PDB entry 2VU0 | X-ray diffraction, 1.87 A resolution | chains A and B of the 4 polymer chains in the assembly

# Chain A (and B)
Name: Acetyl-CoA acetyltransferase
Source organism: Zoogloea ramigera
Notes: EC 2.3.1.9; chain B of this document is another copy of the same molecule, construct and numbering; everything in this record applies to it too
UniProt: P07097 (THIL_ZOORA); the construct has insertions or renumbered stretches relative to UniProt, so the offset changes along the chain: 1-9 = UniProt 2-10; 11-392 = UniProt 11-392
Sequence (392 residues; each row starts with the number of its first residue):
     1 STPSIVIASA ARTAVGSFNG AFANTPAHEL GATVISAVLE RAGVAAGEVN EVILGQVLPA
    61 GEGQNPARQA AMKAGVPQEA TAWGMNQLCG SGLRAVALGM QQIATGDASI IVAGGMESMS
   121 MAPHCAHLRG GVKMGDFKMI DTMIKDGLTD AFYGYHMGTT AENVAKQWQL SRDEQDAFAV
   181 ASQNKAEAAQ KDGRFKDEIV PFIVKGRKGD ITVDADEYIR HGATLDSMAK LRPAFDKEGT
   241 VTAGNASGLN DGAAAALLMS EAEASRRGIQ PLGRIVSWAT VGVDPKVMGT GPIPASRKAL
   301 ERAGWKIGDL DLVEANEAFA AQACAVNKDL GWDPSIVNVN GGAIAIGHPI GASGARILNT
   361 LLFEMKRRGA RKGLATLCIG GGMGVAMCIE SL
Unresolved in the structure: 1
Construct notes: insertion (10); conflict Arg129 (Ala in P07097)
Modified positions: Cys89 (S-hydroxycysteine; CSO)
Curated features (UniProtKB/Swiss-Prot):
  - active site: Cys89 (Acyl-thioester intermediate), His348 (Proton acceptor), Cys378 (Proton acceptor)
Small-molecule neighbours: coenzyme A (COA): Cys89, Leu148, His156, Met157, Gln183, Arg220, Ser227, Met228, Leu231, Phe235, Ala243, Gly244, Ala246, Ser247, Gly248, Leu249, Met288, Ala318, Phe319, His348

# Interface between chain A and chain B
Residue-residue contacts (153):
  Phe18(A) with Arg129(B)
  Asn19(A) with Arg129(B)
  Asn24(A) with His127(B)
  Glu51(A) with Arg94(B), salt bridge; Thr280(B)
  Ala60(A) with Ala60(B), hydrophobic; Asp146(B)
  Gly61(A) with Lys145(B); Asp146(B), hydrogen bond (backbone-side chain)
  Glu62(A) with Asp146(B), hydrogen bond (backbone-side chain)
  Gly63(A) with Lys145(B); Asp146(B), hydrogen bond (backbone-side chain)
  Gln64(A) with Leu88(B); Lys145(B), hydrogen bond (backbone-backbone); Asp146(B); Gly147(B), hydrogen bond (side chain-backbone); Leu148(B); Thr149(B); Asp150(B); Ala151(B); Met157(B), hydrogen bond; Gly380(B); Gly381(B)
  Asn65(A) with Asn86(B); Leu88(B); Met383(B)
  Arg68(A) with Phe152(B); Val283(B), hydrogen bond (side chain-backbone); Gly381(B), hydrogen bond (side chain-backbone); Gly382(B), hydrogen bond (side chain-backbone)
  Gln69(A) with Ala151(B); Phe152(B)
  Met72(A) with Phe152(B), hydrophobic; Pro285(B), hydrophobic
  Gln78(A) with Gly282(B); Val283(B), hydrogen bond (backbone-backbone); Asp284(B), hydrogen bond (side chain-backbone); Gly382(B)
  Glu79(A) with Val281(B); Gly282(B), hydrogen bond (backbone-backbone)
  Ala80(A) with Gly282(B)
  Thr81(A) with Thr280(B); Val281(B); Gly282(B); Met383(B)
  Ala82(A) with Gln87(B); Met383(B)
  Trp83(A) with Met85(B), hydrophobic; Asn86(B); Gln87(B); Arg94(B); Leu98(B), hydrophobic
  Gly84(A) with Met85(B); Asn86(B), hydrogen bond (backbone-backbone)
  Met85(A) with Trp83(B), hydrophobic; Gly84(B); Met85(B), hydrophobic
  Asn86(A) with Asn65(B); Trp83(B); Gly84(B), hydrogen bond (backbone-backbone)
  Gln87(A) with Ala82(B); Trp83(B)
  Leu88(A) with Gln64(B)
  Arg94(A) with Glu51(B), salt bridge; Trp83(B); Gln102(B), hydrogen bond
  Leu98(A) with Trp83(B), hydrophobic; Gln102(B)
  Gln101(A) with Gln102(B), hydrogen bond; Thr105(B), hydrogen bond; Asp107(B), hydrogen bond
  Gln102(A) with Arg94(B), hydrogen bond; Leu98(B); Gln101(B), hydrogen bond; Trp278(B)
  Thr105(A) with Gln101(B), hydrogen bond; Thr105(B)
  Asp107(A) with Gln101(B), hydrogen bond; Trp278(B), hydrogen bond; Arg302(B), salt bridge
  Met119(A) with Arg129(B)
  Ser120(A) with His127(B), hydrogen bond (backbone-side chain); Arg129(B), hydrogen bond (backbone-side chain)
  Met121(A) with His127(B)
  Ala122(A) with His127(B); Arg129(B), hydrogen bond (backbone-side chain)
  Pro123(A) with Cys125(B), hydrophobic; Ala126(B); His127(B)
  His124(A) with Cys125(B); Ala126(B), hydrogen bond (backbone-backbone); Arg129(B)
  Cys125(A) with Pro123(B), hydrophobic; His124(B); Cys125(B), hydrophobic
  Ala126(A) with Pro123(B); His124(B), hydrogen bond (backbone-backbone)
  His127(A) with Asn24(B); Ser120(B), hydrogen bond (side chain-backbone); Met121(B); Ala122(B); Pro123(B)
  Arg129(A) with Phe18(B); Asn19(B); Met119(B); Ser120(B), hydrogen bond (side chain-backbone); Ala122(B), hydrogen bond (side chain-backbone); Asp141(B), salt bridge; Met143(B)
  Met139(A) with Met139(B), hydrophobic
  Asp141(A) with Arg129(B), salt bridge
  Met143(A) with Arg129(B)
  Lys145(A) with Gly61(B); Gly63(B); Gln64(B)
  Asp146(A) with Ala60(B); Gly61(B), hydrogen bond (side chain-backbone); Glu62(B), hydrogen bond (side chain-backbone); Gly63(B), hydrogen bond (side chain-backbone); Gln64(B)
  Gly147(A) with Gln64(B), hydrogen bond (backbone-side chain)
  Leu148(A) with Gln64(B)
  Thr149(A) with Gln64(B)
  Asp150(A) with Gln64(B)
  Ala151(A) with Gln64(B); Gln69(B)
  Phe152(A) with Arg68(B); Gln69(B); Met72(B), hydrophobic
  Met157(A) with Gln64(B), hydrogen bond
  Trp278(A) with Gln102(B); Asp107(B), hydrogen bond
  Thr280(A) with Glu51(B); Thr81(B)
  Val281(A) with Glu79(B); Thr81(B)
  Gly282(A) with Gln78(B); Glu79(B), hydrogen bond (backbone-backbone); Ala80(B); Thr81(B)
  Val283(A) with Arg68(B), hydrogen bond (backbone-side chain); Gln78(B), hydrogen bond (backbone-backbone)
  Asp284(A) with Gln78(B)
  Pro285(A) with Met72(B), hydrophobic
  Arg302(A) with Asp107(B), salt bridge
  Gly380(A) with Gln64(B)
  Gly381(A) with Gln64(B); Arg68(B), hydrogen bond (backbone-side chain)
  Gly382(A) with Arg68(B), hydrogen bond (backbone-side chain); Gln78(B)
  Met383(A) with Asn65(B); Thr81(B); Ala82(B)
Also at the interface, not in a pair above, chain A (69 interface residues in all): Ala23, Pro59, Ala104, Gly106, Leu128
Also at the interface, not in a pair above, chain B (69 interface residues in all): Ala23, Pro59, Ala104, Gly106, Leu128

# Overview
Chain A and chain B each contribute 69 residues to their interface, with 42 hydrogen bonds and 6 salt bridges.
Polar pairs include Glu51(A)-Arg94(B), Asp107(A)-Arg302(B) and Arg129(A)-Asp141(B). Ligands of chain A:
coenzyme A. Curated annotation (UniProt) lists 3 active-site residues on chain A.
Chain A and chain B are both Acetyl-CoA acetyltransferase (Zoogloea ramigera); the structure, Biosynthetic
thiolase from Z. ramigera. Complex of the oxidised enzyme with coenzyme A, was determined by X-ray
diffraction, deposited together with 2VTZ, 2VU1 and 2VU2.
